PDB entry 9I8F | electron microscopy, 3.60 A resolution | chains B and A of the 4 polymer chains in the assembly

[Chain B (and A)]
Name: Encapsulin
Organism: Dendrosporobacter quercicolus
Notes: chain A of this document is another copy of the same molecule, construct and numbering; everything in this record applies to it too
UniProtKB: A0A1G9WS71 (A0A1G9WS71_9FIRM); numbering as in UniProt (aligned over 1-278)
Amino-acid sequence (278 residues; each row starts with the number of its first residue):
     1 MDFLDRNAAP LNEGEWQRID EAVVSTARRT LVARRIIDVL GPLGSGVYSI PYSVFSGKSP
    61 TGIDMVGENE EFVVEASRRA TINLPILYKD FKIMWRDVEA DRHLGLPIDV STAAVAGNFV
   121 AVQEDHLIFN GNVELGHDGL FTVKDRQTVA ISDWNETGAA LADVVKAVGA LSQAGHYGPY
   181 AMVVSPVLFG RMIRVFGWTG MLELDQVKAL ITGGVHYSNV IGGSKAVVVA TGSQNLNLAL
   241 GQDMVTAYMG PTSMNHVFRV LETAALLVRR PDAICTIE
Differences from the reference sequence: engineered mutation W198 (Asn in A0A1G9WS71)
Reported in the primary citation:
  - mutagenesis - N198W: unchanged stability
  - mutagenesis - N198W: decreased catalytic activity on ABTS

[How chain B and chain A interact]
Contacting residue pairs - 16 pairs, chain B then chain A:
  W95(B) - F3(A)  hydrophobic
  W95(B) - I86(A)  hydrophobic
  R96(B) - V47(A)
  R96(B) - Y48(A)
  R96(B) - L84(A)  hydrogen bond (side chain-backbone)
  R96(B) - I86(A)
  E99(B) - D2(A)  hydrogen bond (side chain-backbone)
  E99(B) - F3(A)  hydrogen bond (side chain-backbone)
  E99(B) - S45(A)  hydrogen bond
  R102(B) - D2(A)
  L104(B) - G46(A)
  S253(B) - M249(A)
  S253(B) - R259(A)  hydrogen bond
  M254(B) - F3(A)  hydrophobic
  M254(B) - R259(A)
  M254(B) - L261(A)  hydrophobic
Also at the interface, not in a pair above, chain B (10 interface residues in all): A100, H103, P251
Also at the interface, not in a pair above, chain A (14 interface residues in all): M1, A247, T263

[Overview]
10 residues of chain B face 14 of chain A across their interface; the contacts include 5 hydrogen bonds. Among
the polar pairs are R96(B)-L84(A), E99(B)-D2(A) and E99(B)-F3(A). From the paper: N198W of chain B reduces
catalytic activity on ABTS; N198W of chain B leaves stability unchanged.
Chain B and chain A are both Encapsulin (Dendrosporobacter quercicolus); the structure, Structure of
Encapsulin from Dendrosporobacter quercicolus, mutant N198W, was determined by electron microscopy (same
publication as 9I8D and 9I8E).
